8Q4D - chains N and a of the 30 polymer chains in the assembly; structure by electron microscopy, 3.62 A resolution.

# Chain N
Name: Insertion sequence IS5376 putative ATP-binding protein
Source organism: Geobacillus stearothermophilus
UniProtKB: Q45619 (ISTB_GEOSE); residues 1-246 here = UniProt positions 1-246
Sequence (247 residues; numbered 0 to 246; the number before each row is that of its first residue; numbering starts at 0):
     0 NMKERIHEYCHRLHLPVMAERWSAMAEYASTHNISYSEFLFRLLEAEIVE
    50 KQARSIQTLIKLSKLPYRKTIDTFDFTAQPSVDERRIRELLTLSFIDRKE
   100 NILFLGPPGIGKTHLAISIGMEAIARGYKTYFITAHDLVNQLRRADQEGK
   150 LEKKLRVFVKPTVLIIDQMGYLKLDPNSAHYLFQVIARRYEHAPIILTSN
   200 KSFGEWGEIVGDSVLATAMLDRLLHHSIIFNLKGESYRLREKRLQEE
Differences from the reference sequence: expression tag (0); engineered mutation Gln167 (Glu in Q45619)
Curated features (UniProtKB/Swiss-Prot):
  - binding site (ATP): Gly105 to Thr112
What the authors report for this chain:
  - mutagenesis - Y35A, R84A, Y170A: decreased catalytic activity
  - mutagenesis - Y170A: unchanged catalytic activity (integration activity)

# Chain a
Molecule: DNA (118-MER) / TIR-transferred strand
Sequence (118 nucleotides; row label = number of the first residue in the row):
     1 CCTTCTGGGGAATTTTAAACCGGCGATTTTGGGGAAAAAATAATCGGCCT
    51 TGACAGCTGCACAGTAAGAGAATTATGCAGTGCTGCCATAACCATGAGTG
   101 ATAACACTGCGGCCAACT
Differences from the reference sequence: expression tag (1-60)

# How chain N and chain a interact
Residue-residue contacts - 9 pairs, chain N then chain a:
  His10(N) - DC117(a)  salt bridge to the phosphate
  His10(N) - DT118(a)  salt bridge to the phosphate
  His13(N) - DA116(a)  hydrogen bond to the phosphate
  His13(N) - DC117(a)  salt bridge to the phosphate
  Lys50(N) - DA116(a)  salt bridge to the phosphate
  Arg53(N) - DA116(a)  salt bridge to the phosphate
  Thr57(N) - DA115(a)  phosphate contact
  Lys152(N) - DG112(a)  hydrogen bond to the phosphate
  Lys152(N) - DC113(a)  salt bridge to the phosphate
Interface residues without a listed pair, chain N (7 interface residues in all): Leu61
Interface residues without a listed pair, chain a (7 interface residues in all): DC114

# In short
Chain N and chain a each contribute 7 residues to their interface; the contacts include 2 hydrogen bonds and 6
salt bridges. Polar contacts include His13(N)-DA116(a), Lys152(N)-DG112(a) and His10(N)-DC117(a). From the
paper: Y35A, R84A and Y170A of chain N reduce catalytic activity; Y170A of chain N leaves catalytic activity
(integration activity) unchanged.
Here chain N is Insertion sequence IS5376 putative ATP-binding protein (Geobacillus stearothermophilus) and
chain a is DNA (118-MER) / TIR-transferred strand. Entry 8Q4D (IstA-IstB(E167Q) Strand Transfer Complex) was
determined by electron microscopy, deposited together with 8Q3W.
